3H6A - chain A; structure by X-ray diffraction, 1.61 A resolution.

Chain A:
Protein: Integrin beta-4
Organism: Homo sapiens
Notes: fragment: calx-beta domain, residues 989-1107
UniProtKB: P16144 (ITB4_HUMAN); residue numbers follow UniProt; this construct covers 989-1107
Amino-acid sequence (123 residues; each row starts with the number of its first residue):
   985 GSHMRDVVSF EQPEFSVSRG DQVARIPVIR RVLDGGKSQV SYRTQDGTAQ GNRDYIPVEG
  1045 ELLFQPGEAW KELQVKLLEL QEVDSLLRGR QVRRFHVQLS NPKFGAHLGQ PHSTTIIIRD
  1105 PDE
Disordered / not traced: 985-987, 1065-1073, 1106-1107
Differences from the reference sequence: expression tag (985-988)
UniProt features mapped onto this chain:
  - modified residue: S1069 (Phosphoserine)

Summary:
Chain A is Integrin beta-4 (Homo sapiens); the structure, Structure of the Calx-beta domain of integrin beta4
crystallized in the presence of calcium, was determined by X-ray diffraction, deposited together with 3FQ4 and
3FSO.
